Entry 4D43 (X-ray diffraction, 2.15 A resolution); this record covers chains E and F of the 4 polymer chains in the assembly.

# Chain E (and F)
Protein: Enoyl-[acyl-carrier-protein] reductase [NADPH]
Source organism: Staphylococcus aureus SUBSP. aureus N315
Notes: EC 1.3.1.10; chain F of this document is another copy of the same molecule, construct and numbering; everything in this record applies to it too
Reference sequence: Q7A6D8 (Q7A6D8_STAAN); residue numbers follow UniProt; this construct covers 1-256
Sequence (282 residues; numbered -25 to 256; the number before each row is that of its first residue; numbers below 1 keep their minus sign (Met-25 is residue -25)):
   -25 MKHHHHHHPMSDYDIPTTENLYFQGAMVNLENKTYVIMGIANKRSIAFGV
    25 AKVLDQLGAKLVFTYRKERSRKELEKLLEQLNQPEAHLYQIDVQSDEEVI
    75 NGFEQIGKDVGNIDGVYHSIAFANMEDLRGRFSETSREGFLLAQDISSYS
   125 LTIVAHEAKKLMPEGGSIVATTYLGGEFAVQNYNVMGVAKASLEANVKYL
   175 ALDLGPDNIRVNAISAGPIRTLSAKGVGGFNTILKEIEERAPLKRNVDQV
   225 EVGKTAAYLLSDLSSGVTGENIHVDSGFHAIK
Not modelled in the structure: -25 to 2
Construct notes: expression tag (-25 to 0); engineered mutation Val2 (Leu in Q7A6D8)
Ligand contacts:
  - NADP (9W7; 2-(2-chloro-4-nitrophenoxy)-5-ethyl-4-fluorophenol): Ala95, Phe96, Ala97, Leu102, Tyr147, Tyr157, Met160, Lys164, Pro192, Ile193, Ser197, Ala198, Val201, Phe204, Ile207
  - glutamic acid (GLU): Arg103, Gly202, Gly203, Phe204, Asn205, Thr206
  - NADP (NAP; NADP nicotinamide-adenine-dinucleotide phosphate): Gly13, Ile14, Ala15, Ser19, Ile20, Tyr39, Arg40, Lys41, Ser44, Ile65, Asp66, Val67, Gln68, Ser93, Ile94, Ala95, Phe96, Ile120, Thr145, Thr146, Tyr147, Tyr157, Lys164, Ala190, Gly191, Pro192, Ile193, Thr195, Leu196, Ser197, Ala198, Phe204
From the paper describing this entry:
  - binding site for NADP: Ala97, Tyr157, Ala198, Phe204
  - catalytic residues: Tyr147 (proposed by the authors, not directly observed)
  - mutagenesis - Y147F (4-fold), S189A, D249A (>10,000-fold): decreased catalytic activity
  - mutagenesis - Y147F: unchanged binding to TS analogue

# Chain E / chain F interface
Pairs across the interface - 92 pairs, chain E then chain F:
  Val67(E) with Arg111(F), hydrogen bond (backbone-side chain)
  Gln68(E) with Arg111(F)
  Ser69(E) with Arg111(F)
  Asp70(E) with Arg111(F), salt bridge
  Arg105(E) with Lys133(F); Asp177(F), salt bridge; Leu178(F); Asp181(F), salt bridge
  Phe106(E) with Thr126(F); Asn170(F); Tyr173(F), hydrophobic; Leu174(F); Asp177(F), hydrogen bond (backbone-side chain)
  Ser107(E) with Thr126(F); His130(F); Leu174(F); Asp177(F), hydrogen bond; Leu178(F)
  Glu108(E) with His130(F)
  Thr109(E) with Tyr123(F), hydrogen bond (backbone-side chain)
  Ser110(E) with Tyr123(F)
  Arg111(E) with Val67(F), hydrogen bond (side chain-backbone); Gln68(F), hydrogen bond (side chain-backbone); Ser69(F); Asp70(F), salt bridge; Asp119(F), salt bridge; Tyr123(F), hydrogen bond (backbone-side chain)
  Phe114(E) with Gln118(F); Ser122(F); Tyr123(F), hydrophobic; Ser166(F)
  Leu115(E) with Leu115(F); Asp119(F)
  Gln118(E) with Phe114(F); Leu115(F); Gln118(F), hydrogen bond; Ser166(F)
  Asp119(E) with Arg111(F), salt bridge; Leu115(F)
  Ser122(E) with Phe114(F)
  Tyr123(E) with Thr109(F), hydrogen bond (side chain-backbone); Ser110(F); Arg111(F), hydrogen bond (side chain-backbone); Phe114(F), hydrophobic
  Thr126(E) with Phe106(F); Ser107(F)
  His130(E) with Ser107(F); Glu108(F)
  Lys133(E) with Arg105(F)
  Gly149(E) with Tyr173(F), hydrogen bond (backbone-side chain)
  Glu151(E) with Lys172(F), hydrogen bond (backbone-side chain)
  Phe152(E) with Tyr173(F), hydrogen bond (backbone-side chain)
  Ala153(E) with Lys172(F); Tyr173(F)
  Val154(E) with Tyr173(F), hydrogen bond (backbone-side chain)
  Gln155(E) with Leu176(F)
  Tyr157(E) with Tyr173(F)
  Asn158(E) with Tyr173(F)
  Gly161(E) with Tyr173(F)
  Val162(E) with Ser166(F); Ala169(F), hydrophobic; Asn170(F); Tyr173(F), hydrophobic
  Ala165(E) with Ala165(F); Ala169(F), hydrophobic
  Ser166(E) with Phe114(F); Gln118(F); Val162(F)
  Ala169(E) with Ala165(F), hydrophobic
  Asn170(E) with Phe106(F); Phe114(F); Val162(F)
  Lys172(E) with Glu151(F), hydrogen bond (side chain-backbone); Ala153(F)
  Tyr173(E) with Phe106(F), hydrophobic; Gly149(F), hydrogen bond (side chain-backbone); Phe152(F), hydrogen bond (side chain-backbone); Ala153(F); Val154(F), hydrogen bond (side chain-backbone); Tyr157(F); Asn158(F); Gly161(F)
  Leu174(E) with Phe106(F), hydrophobic; Ser107(F)
  Leu176(E) with Ala153(F); Gln155(F)
  Asp177(E) with Arg105(F), salt bridge; Phe106(F); Ser107(F), hydrogen bond
  Leu178(E) with Arg105(F); Ser107(F)
  Asp181(E) with Arg105(F), salt bridge
Interface residues without a listed pair, chain E (42 interface residues in all): Ile127
Interface residues without a listed pair, chain F (42 interface residues in all): Ile127

# Summary
The chain E/chain F interface involves 42 residues from each chain, with 19 hydrogen bonds and 8 salt bridges.
Polar pairs include Asp70(E)-Arg111(F), Arg105(E)-Asp177(F) and Arg105(E)-Asp181(F). Chain E binds glutamic
acid and NADP. The paper reports the catalytic residue Tyr147(E); Y147F, S189A and D249A of chain E reduce
catalytic activity.
Both chains are Enoyl-[acyl-carrier-protein] reductase [NADPH] (Staphylococcus aureus SUBSP. aureus N315).
Entry 4D43 (Crystal structure of S. aureus FabI in complex with NADP and 2-(2-
chloro-4-nitrophenoxy)-5-ethyl-4-fluorophenol) was determined by X-ray diffraction together with 4D41, 4D42,
4D44, 4D45 and 4D46 from the same study.
